7S0S - chains C and Z of the 35 polymer chains in the assembly; structure by electron microscopy, 3.05 A resolution.

Chain C:
Molecule: 23S rRNA
Source organism: Mycolicibacterium smegmatis
Sequence (3120 nucleotides; numbered 1 to 3120; the number before each row is that of its first residue):
     1 UAAGUGUUUA AGGGCGCAUG GUGGAUGCCU UGGCACUGGG AGCCGAUGAA GGACGUAGGA
    61 GGCUGCGAUA AGCCUCGGGG AGCUGUCAAC CGAGCGUUGA UCCGAGGAUG UCCGAAUGGG
   121 GAAACCCGGC ACGAGUGAUG UCGUGUCACC AGGCGCUGAA UAUAUAGGCG UCUGGGGGGA
   181 ACGCGGGGAA GUGAAACAUC UCAGUACCCG UAGGAAGAGA AAACAAAAUG UGAUUCCGUG
   241 AGUAGUGGCG AGCGAAAGCG GAGGAUGGCU AAACCGUAUG CAUGUGAUAC CGGGUAGGGG
   301 UUGUGUGUGC GGGGUUGUGG GACCUAUCUU UCCGGCUCUA CCUGGCUGGA GGGCAGUGAG
   361 AAAAUGUUGU GGUUAGCGGA AAUGGCUUGG GAUGGCCUGC CGUAGACGGU GAGAGCCCGG
   421 UACGUGAAAA CCCGACGUCU GUCUUGAUGG UGUUCCCGAG UAGCAGCGGG CCCGUGGAAU
   481 CUGCUGUGAA UCUGCCGGGA CCACCCGGUA AGCCUGAAUA CUUCCCAGUG ACCGAUAGCG
   541 GAUUAGUACC GUGAGGGAAU GGUGAAAAGU ACCCCGGGAG GGGAGUGAAA GAGUACCUGA
   601 AACCGUGCGC UUACAAUCCG UCAGAGCCCU CGACGUGUCG UGGGGUGAUG GCGUGCCUUU
   661 UGAAGAAUGA GCCUGCGAGU CAGGGACAUG UCGCGAGGUU AACCCGGGUG GGGUAGCCGC
   721 AGCGAAAGCG AGUCUGAAUA GGGCGUAUCC ACACAAGAGU GUGUGGUGUA GUGGUGUGUU
   781 CUGGACCCGA AGCGGAGUGA UCUACCCAUG GCCAGGGUGA AGCGCGGGUA AGACCGCGUG
   841 GAGGCCCGAA CCCACUUAGG UUGAAGACUG AGGGGAUGAG CUGUGGGUAG GGGUGAAAGG
   901 CCAAUCAAAC UCCGUGAUAG CUGGUUCUCC CCGAAAUGCA UUUAGGUGCA GCGUCGCAUG
   961 UUUCUUGCCG GAGGUAGAGC UACUGGAUGG CCGAUGGGCC CCACAGGGUU ACUGACGUCA
  1021 GCCAAACUCC GAAUGCCGGU AAGUCCAAGA GUGCGGCAGU GAGACGGCGG GGGAUAAGCU
  1081 CCGUGCGUCG AGAGGGAAAC AGCCCAGAUC GCCGGCUAAG GCCCCUAAGC GUGUGCUAAG
  1141 UGGAAAAGGA UGUGCAGUCG CGAAGACAAC CAGGAGGUUG GCUUAGAAGC AGCCACCCUU
  1201 GAAAGAGUGC GUAAUAGCUC ACUGGUCAAG UGAUUGUGCG CCGAUAAUGU AGCGGGGCUC
  1261 AAGCACACCG CCGAAGCCGC GGCAGCCAAC GUGUUGGCUG GGUAGGGGAG CGUCCUGCAU
  1321 CCGGUGAAGC CGCCGAGUGA UCGAGUGGUG GAGGGUGUGG GAGUGAGAAU GCAGGCAUGA
  1381 GUAGCGAUUA GGCAAGUGAG AACCUUGCCC GCCGAAAGAC CAAGGGUUCC UGGGCCAGGC
  1441 CAGUCCGCCC AGGGUGAGUC GGGACCUAAG GCGAGGCCGA CAGGCGUAGU CGAUGGACAA
  1501 CGGGUUGAUA UUCCCGUACC CGUGUAUGUG CGUCCAUGAU GAAUCAGCGG UACUAACCAU
  1561 CCAAAACCAC CGUGACCGCA CCUUUCGGGG UGUGGCGUUG GUGGGGCUGC AUGGGACCUU
  1621 CGUUGGUAGU AGUCAAGCGA UGGGGUGACG CAGGAAGGUA GCCGUACCGG UCAGUGGUAA
  1681 UACCGGGGUA AGCCUGUAGG GAGUCAGAUA GGUAAAUCCG UCUGGCAUAU AUCCUGAGAG
  1741 GUGAUGCAUA GCCGAGUGAG GCGAAUUCGG UGAUCCUAUG CUGCCGAGAA AAGCCUCUAG
  1801 CGAGGACAUA CACGGCCCGU ACCCCAAACC AACACAGGUG GUCAGGUAGA GAAUACUAAG
  1861 GCGUACGAGU GAACUAUGGU UAAGGAACUC GGCAAAAUGC CCCCGUAACU UCGGGAGAAG
  1921 GGGGACCCAC AUGGCGUGUA AGCCUUUACG GCCCAAGCGU GAGUGGGUGG CACAAACCAG
  1981 UGAGAAGCGA CUGUUUACUA AAAACACAGG UCCGUGCGAA GUCGCAAGAC GAUGUAUACG
  2041 GACUGACGCC UGCCCGGUGC UGGAAGGUUA AGAGGACCCG UUAACUCCCU UUGGGGGUGA
  2101 AGCGGAGAAU UUAAGCCCCA GUAAACGGCG GUGGUAACUA UAAXCAUCCU AAGGUAGCGA
  2161 AAUUCCUUGU CGGGUAAGUU CCGACCUGCA CGAAUGGCGU AACGACUUCU CAACUGUCUC
  2221 AACCAUAGAC UCGGCGAAAU UGCACUACGA GUAAAGAUGC UCGUUACGCG CGGCAGGACG
  2281 AAAAGACCCC GGGACCUUCA CUACAACUUG GUAUUGGUGC UCGAUACGGU UUGUGUAGGA
  2341 UAGGUGGGAG ACUGUGAAGC UCACACGCCA GUGUGGGUGG AGUCGUUGUU GAAAUACCAC
  2401 UCUGAUCGUA UUGGGCCUCU AACCUCGGAC CGUAUAUCCG GUUCAGGGAC AGUGCCUGGU
  2461 GGGUAGUUUA ACUGGGGCGG UUGCCUCCUA AAAUGUAACG GAGGCGCCCA AAGGUUCCCU
  2521 CAACCUGGAC GGCAAUCAGG UGUUGAGUGU AAGUGCACAA GGGAGCUUGA CUGCGAGACG
  2581 GACAUGUCGA GCAGGGACGA AAGUCGGGAC UAGUGAUCCG GCACCUCUGA GUGGAAGGGG
  2641 UGUCGCUCAA CGGAUAAAAG GUACCCCGGG GAUAACAGGC UGAUCUUCCC CAAGAGUCCA
  2701 UAUCGACGGG AUGGUUUGGC ACCUCGAUGU CGGCUCGUCG CAUCCUGGGG CUGGAGCAGG
  2761 UCCCAAGGGU UGGGCUGUUC GCCCAUUAAA GCGGCACGCG AGCUGGGUUU AGAACGUCGU
  2821 GAGACAGUUC GGUCUCUAUC CGCCGCGCGC GUCAGAAGCU UGAGGAAACC UGUCCCUAGU
  2881 ACGAGAGGAC CGGGACGGAC GAACCUCUGG UAUACCAGUU GUCCCACCAG GGGCACGGCU
  2941 GGAUAGCCAC GUUCGGACAG GAUAACCGCU GAAAGCAUCU AAGCGGGAAA CCUCUUCCAA
  3001 GACCAGGCUU CUCACCCUCU AGGAGGGAUA AGGCCCCCCG CAGACCACGG GAUUGAUAGA
  3061 CCAGACCUGG AAGCCUAGUA AUAGGUGCAG GGAACUGGCA CUAACCGGCC GAAAACUUAC
Unresolved in the structure: 1
Modified positions: AI5 ((2S)-4-[2-[(2R,3S,4R,5R)-5-(6-aminopurin-9-yl)-3,4-bis(oxidanyl)oxolan-2-yl]ethyl-[2-[(2R,3R,4R,5R)-2-(4-azanyl-2-oxidanylidene-pyrimidin-1-yl)-5-[bis(oxidanyl)phosphanyloxymethyl]-4-oxidanyl-oxolan-3-yl]oxyethyl]amino]-2-azanyl-butanoic acid) at position 2144
Metal / ion sites: Mg2+ site 1 near U7 (its only coordinating residue here); Mg2+ site 2: A10, G12, G13; Mg2+ site 3: C28, G1354; Mg2+ site 4: C43, G214; Mg2+ site 5 near U64 (its only coordinating residue here); Mg2+ site 6 near U69 (its only coordinating residue here); Mg2+ site 7 near U117 (its only coordinating residue here); Mg2+ site 8: A159, U163; Mg2+ site 9: G191, U2467; Mg2+ site 10 near G191 (its only coordinating residue here); Mg2+ site 11: A196, C197; Mg2+ site 12 near G217 (its only coordinating residue here); 232 more Mg2+ sites not listed

Chain Z:
Protein: 50S ribosomal protein L28
Source organism: Mycolicibacterium smegmatis
UniProt: A0A0D6HVA7 (A0A0D6HVA7_MYCSM); residue numbers follow UniProt; this construct covers 2-64
Chain sequence (63 residues; numbered 2 to 64; the number before each row is that of its first residue):
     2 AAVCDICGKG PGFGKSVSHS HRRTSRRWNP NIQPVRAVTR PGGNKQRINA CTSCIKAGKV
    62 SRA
Metal / ion sites: Zn2+: Cys-5, Cys-8, Cys-52, Cys-55

Interface between chain C and chain Z:
Residue-residue contacts (88; chain C residue first):
  A160(C) / Asn-45(Z)  base contact
  U163(C) / Arg-41(Z)  hydrogen bond to the sugar
  A164(C) / Arg-41(Z)  hydrogen bond to the sugar
  A164(C) / Asn-45(Z)  base contact
  G187(C) / Phe-14(Z)  phosphate contact
  G188(C) / Ser-26(Z)  hydrogen bond to the phosphate
  A189(C) / Lys-16(Z)  salt bridge to the phosphate
  A198(C) / Arg-23(Z)  phosphate contact
  U199(C) / Ser-21(Z)  sugar contact
  U199(C) / His-22(Z)  hydrogen bond to the phosphate
  U199(C) / Arg-23(Z)  salt bridge to the phosphate
  C200(C) / His-22(Z)  salt bridge to the phosphate
  C200(C) / Arg-24(Z)  phosphate contact
  G460(C) / Lys-57(Z)  base contact
  G460(C) / Ala-58(Z)  base contact
  C467(C) / Trp-29(Z)  hydrogen bond to the base
  G468(C) / Gly-15(Z)  sugar contact
  G468(C) / Lys-16(Z)  hydrogen bond to the sugar
  G468(C) / Val-18(Z)  phosphate contact
  G468(C) / Trp-29(Z)  sugar contact
  G469(C) / Lys-16(Z)  phosphate contact
  G469(C) / Val-18(Z)  phosphate contact
  G469(C) / Arg-24(Z)  salt bridge to the phosphate
  G470(C) / Arg-24(Z)  salt bridge to the phosphate
  U475(C) / His-22(Z)  salt bridge to the phosphate
  G483(C) / Gly-13(Z)  sugar contact
  G483(C) / Trp-29(Z)  base contact
  C484(C) / Lys-10(Z)  phosphate contact
  C484(C) / Gly-11(Z)  sugar contact
  C484(C) / Trp-29(Z)  base contact
  C484(C) / Asn-30(Z)  hydrogen bond to the sugar
  C484(C) / Pro-31(Z)  phosphate contact
  U485(C) / Lys-10(Z)  salt bridge to the phosphate
  U485(C) / Pro-31(Z)  phosphate contact
  U485(C) / Asn-32(Z)  hydrogen bond to the phosphate
  G486(C) / Asn-32(Z)  hydrogen bond to the phosphate
  G486(C) / Thr-53(Z)  hydrogen bond to the phosphate
  U487(C) / Lys-57(Z)  salt bridge to the phosphate
  G488(C) / Lys-57(Z)  hydrogen bond to the base
  G1479(C) / Ala-2(Z)  hydrogen bond to the phosphate
  A1480(C) / Ala-2(Z)  hydrogen bond to the phosphate
  A1480(C) / Ala-3(Z)  hydrogen bond to the phosphate
  A1480(C) / Val-4(Z)  phosphate contact
  A1480(C) / Pro-12(Z)  sugar contact
  A1480(C) / Phe-14(Z)  base contact
  A1480(C) / Arg-28(Z)  salt bridge to the phosphate
  U2302(C) / Ser-21(Z)  hydrogen bond to the sugar
  A2303(C) / Ser-19(Z)  hydrogen bond to the phosphate
  A2303(C) / His-20(Z)  phosphate contact
  A2303(C) / Ser-21(Z)  hydrogen bond to the phosphate
  A2303(C) / Arg-23(Z)  sugar contact
  C2304(C) / Ser-17(Z)  phosphate contact
  C2304(C) / Thr-25(Z)  sugar contact
  A2313(C) / Asn-32(Z)  hydrogen bond to the base
  A2313(C) / Gln-34(Z)  base contact
  U2314(C) / Gln-34(Z)  base contact
  U2314(C) / Thr-53(Z)  sugar contact
  U2315(C) / Arg-63(Z)  salt bridge to the phosphate
  A2422(C) / Lys-46(Z)  salt bridge to the phosphate
  A2422(C) / Arg-63(Z)  hydrogen bond to the phosphate
  C2423(C) / Pro-35(Z)  sugar contact
  C2423(C) / Val-36(Z)  phosphate contact
  C2423(C) / Arg-37(Z)  hydrogen bond to the phosphate
  C2423(C) / Lys-46(Z)  salt bridge to the phosphate
  C2423(C) / Arg-63(Z)  salt bridge to the phosphate
  C2424(C) / Pro-35(Z)  phosphate contact
  C2424(C) / Arg-48(Z)  salt bridge to the phosphate
  G2440(C) / Gln-47(Z)  hydrogen bond to the phosphate
  G2441(C) / Asn-45(Z)  phosphate contact
  G2441(C) / Lys-46(Z)  sugar contact
  G2441(C) / Gln-47(Z)  phosphate contact
  G2441(C) / Arg-48(Z)  hydrogen bond to the phosphate
  U2442(C) / Arg-37(Z)  salt bridge to the phosphate
  U2442(C) / Asn-45(Z)  phosphate contact
  U2442(C) / Lys-46(Z)  hydrogen bond to the phosphate
  G2452(C) / Gln-34(Z)  hydrogen bond to the base
  U2453(C) / Gln-34(Z)  hydrogen bond to the base
  G2454(C) / Asn-30(Z)  hydrogen bond to the sugar
  G2454(C) / Pro-31(Z)  hydrogen bond to the sugar
  G2454(C) / Asn-32(Z)  hydrogen bond to the sugar
  C2455(C) / Arg-27(Z)  salt bridge to the phosphate
  C2455(C) / Arg-28(Z)  phosphate contact
  C2455(C) / Trp-29(Z)  phosphate contact
  C2455(C) / Asn-30(Z)  hydrogen bond to the phosphate
  C2456(C) / Arg-27(Z)  salt bridge to the phosphate
  C2456(C) / Trp-29(Z)  hydrogen bond to the phosphate
  A2656(C) / Ser-21(Z)  hydrogen bond to the base
  A2657(C) / Ser-21(Z)  base contact
Other interface residues (no listed pair), chain C (47 interface residues in all): U161, U165, G204, G466, G474
Other interface residues (no listed pair), chain Z (42 interface residues in all): Gly-43, Ser-54, Ile-56

Summary:
The interface between chain C and chain Z involves 47 residues on one side and 42 on the other, with 31
hydrogen bonds and 17 salt bridges. Among the polar pairs are C467(C)/Trp-29(Z), G488(C)/Lys-57(Z) and
A2313(C)/Asn-32(Z). A10(C), G12(C) and G13(C) form the Mg2+ site 2.
Here chain C is 23S rRNA and chain Z is 50S ribosomal protein L28, both from Mycolicibacterium smegmatis.
Entry 7S0S (M. tuberculosis ribosomal RNA methyltransferase TlyA bound to M. smegmatis 50S ribosomal subunit)
was determined by electron microscopy.
